8GPN - chains C and J of the 11 polymer chains in the assembly; structure by electron microscopy, 3.20 A resolution.

== Chain C ==
Molecule: Histone H2A type 1
Organism: Xenopus laevis
Reference sequence: P06897 (H2A1_XENLA); residues 0-129 here correspond to UniProt positions 1-130 (UniProt number = residue number + 1)
Chain sequence (130 residues; each row starts with the number of its first residue; numbering starts at 0):
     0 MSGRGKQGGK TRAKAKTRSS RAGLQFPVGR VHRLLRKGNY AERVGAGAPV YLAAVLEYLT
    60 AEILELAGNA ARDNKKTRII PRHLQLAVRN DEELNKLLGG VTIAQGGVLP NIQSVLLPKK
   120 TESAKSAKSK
Disordered / not traced: 0-11, 119-129
Curated features (UniProtKB/Swiss-Prot):
  - modified residue: Ser1 (N-acetylserine), Lys5 (N6-(2-hydroxyisobutyryl)lysine), Lys9 (N6-(2-hydroxyisobutyryl)lysine), Lys36 (N6-(2-hydroxyisobutyryl)lysine), Lys74 (N6-(2-hydroxyisobutyryl)lysine), Lys75 (N6-(2-hydroxyisobutyryl)lysine), Lys95 (N6-(2-hydroxyisobutyryl)lysine), Gln104 (N5-methylglutamine), Lys118 (N6-(2-hydroxyisobutyryl)lysine)
  - cross-link (Glycyl lysine isopeptide (Lys-Gly)): Lys13 (interchain with G-Cter in ubiquitin), Lys15 (interchain with G-Cter in ubiquitin), Lys119 (interchain with G-Cter in ubiquitin)

== Chain J ==
Molecule: 177-nt DNA strand
Sequence (177 nucleotides; each row starts with the number of its first residue; numbers below 1 keep their minus sign (DA-14 is residue -14)):
   -14 ATCTCCGGCA CTGGAACAGG ATGTATATAT GTGACACGTG CCTGGAGACT AGGGAGTAAT
    46 CCCCTTGGCG GTTAAAACGC GGGGGACAGC GCGTACGTGC GTTTAAGCGG TGCTAGAGCT
   106 GTCTACGACC AATTGAGCGG CCTCGGCACC GGGATTCTCC AGGGGATCCG GATGGAT
Disordered / not traced: -14 to 0, 147-162

== Chain C / chain J interface ==
Contacting residue pairs (15):
  Arg29(C) with DG122(J), hydrogen bond to the phosphate; DC123(J), salt bridge to the phosphate
  Arg35(C) with DA113(J), salt bridge to the phosphate
  Arg42(C) with DG112(J), hydrogen bond to the sugar; DA113(J), phosphate contact
  Val43(C) with DG112(J), sugar contact; DA113(J), hydrogen bond to the phosphate
  Gly44(C) with DG112(J), phosphate contact
  Ala45(C) with DG112(J), hydrogen bond to the phosphate
  Lys75(C) with DC132(J), phosphate contact; DA133(J), salt bridge to the phosphate
  Thr76(C) with DG131(J), hydrogen bond to the phosphate; DC132(J), hydrogen bond to the phosphate
  Arg77(C) with DG131(J), hydrogen bond to the sugar; DC132(J), hydrogen bond to the phosphate
Interface residues without a listed pair, chain C (14 interface residues in all): Ala14, Thr16, His31, Glu41, Lys74
Interface residues without a listed pair, chain J (9 interface residues in all): DG120, DA121

== In short ==
14 residues of chain C and 9 residues of chain J are in contact; the contacts include 8 hydrogen bonds and 3
salt bridges. Polar contacts include Arg42(C)-DG112(J), Arg77(C)-DG131(J) and Arg29(C)-DG122(J).
Here chain C is Histone H2A type 1 (Xenopus laevis) and chain J is a 177-nt DNA strand. Entry 8GPN (Human
menin in complex with H3K79Me2 nucleosome) was determined by electron microscopy.
